Entry 8F7W (electron microscopy, 3.19 A resolution); this record covers chains B and E of the 6 polymer chains in the assembly.

== Chain B ==
Molecule: Guanine nucleotide-binding protein G(I)/G(S)/G(T) subunit beta-1
From: Rattus norvegicus
Reference sequence: P54311 (GBB1_RAT); residue numbers follow UniProt; this construct covers 2-340
Amino-acid sequence (353 residues; each row starts with the number of its first residue; numbers below 1 keep their minus sign (Met-12 is residue -12)):
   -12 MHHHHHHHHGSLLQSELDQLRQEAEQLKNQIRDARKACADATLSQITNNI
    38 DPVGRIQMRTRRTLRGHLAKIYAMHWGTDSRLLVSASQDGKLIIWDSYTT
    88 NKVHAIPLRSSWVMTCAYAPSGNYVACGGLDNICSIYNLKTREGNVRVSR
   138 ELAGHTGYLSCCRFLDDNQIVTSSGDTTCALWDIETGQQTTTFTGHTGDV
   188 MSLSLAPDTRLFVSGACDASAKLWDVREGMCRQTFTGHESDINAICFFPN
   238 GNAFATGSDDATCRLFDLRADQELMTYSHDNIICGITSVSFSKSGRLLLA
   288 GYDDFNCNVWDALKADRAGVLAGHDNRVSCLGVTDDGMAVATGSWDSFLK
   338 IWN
Disordered / not traced: -12 to 5
Differences from the reference sequence: expression tag (-12 to 1)
Curated features (UniProtKB/Swiss-Prot):
  - modified residue: Ser2 (N-acetylserine), His266 (Phosphohistidine)

== Chain E ==
Molecule: scFv16
From: synthetic construct
Notes: antibody fragment or engineered binder
Amino-acid sequence (248 residues; numbered 1 to 248; the number before each row is that of its first residue):
     1 MVQLVESGGGLVQPGGSRKLSCSASGFAFSSFGMHWVRQAPEKGLEWVAY
    51 ISSGSGTIYYADTVKGRFTISRDDPKNTLFLQMTSLRSEDTAMYYCVRSI
   101 YYYGSSPFDFWGQGTTLTVSAGGGGSGGGGSGGGGSADIVMTQATSSVPV
   151 TPGESVSISCRSSKSLLHSNGNTYLYWFLQRPGQSPQLLIYRMSNLASGV
   201 PDRFSGSGSGTAFTLTISRLEAEDVGVYYCMQHLEYPLTFGAGTKLEL
Disordered / not traced: 1, 122-134

== Chain B / chain E interface ==
Residue-residue contacts - 12 pairs, chain B then chain E:
  Asp66(B) - Tyr103(E)
  Arg68(B) - Tyr103(E)
  Leu69(B) - Tyr103(E)  hydrophobic
  Val90(B) - Tyr102(E)  hydrophobic
  His91(B) - Tyr102(E)
  Lys127(B) - Gly104(E)
  Arg129(B) - Val2(E)
  Arg129(B) - Arg98(E)
  Arg129(B) - Ser198(E)
  Glu130(B) - Phe27(E)
  Glu130(B) - Ala28(E)  hydrogen bond (backbone-backbone)
  Gly131(B) - Phe32(E)
Interface residues without a listed pair, chain B (11 interface residues in all): Asp83, Asn132
Interface residues without a listed pair, chain E (13 interface residues in all): Gly26, Ser31, Ile100, Asp109

== Overview ==
The interface between chain B and chain E involves 11 residues on one side and 13 on the other; the contacts
include 1 hydrogen bond. Its one hydrogen bond, Glu130(B)-Ala28(E), is backbone to backbone.
Chain B is Guanine nucleotide-binding protein G(I)/G(S)/G(T) subunit beta-1 (Rattus norvegicus) and chain E is
scFv16 (synthetic construct); the structure, Gi bound kappa-opioid receptor in complex with dynorphin, was
determined by electron microscopy together with 8F7Q, 8F7R, 8F7S and 8F7X from the same study.
